PDB entry 3UPJ | X-ray diffraction, 2.50 A resolution | chains A and B

[Chain A (and B)]
Protein: HIV-2 protease
From: Human immunodeficiency virus 2
Notes: EC 3.4.23.16; chain B of this document is another copy of the same molecule, construct and numbering; everything in this record applies to it too
Reference sequence: P04584 (POL_HV2RO); residues 1-99 here correspond to UniProt positions 86-184 (UniProt number = residue number + 85)
Sequence (99 residues; row label = number of the first residue in the row):
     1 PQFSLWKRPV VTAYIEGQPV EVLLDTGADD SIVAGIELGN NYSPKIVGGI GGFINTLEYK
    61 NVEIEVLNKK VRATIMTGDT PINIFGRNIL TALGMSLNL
Construct notes: engineered mutation L57 (Lys142 in P04584)
Small-molecule neighbours: U03 (4-hydroxy-7-methoxy-3-(1-phenyl-propyl)-chromen-2-one): D25, G27, A28, G48, G49, I50, I82

[Chain A / chain B interface]
Pairs across the interface - 69 pairs, chain A then chain B:
  P1(A) with N98(B); L99(B), hydrogen bond (backbone-backbone)
  Q2(A) with S96(B), hydrogen bond; L97(B); N98(B)
  F3(A) with S96(B), hydrogen bond (backbone-side chain); L97(B), hydrogen bond (backbone-backbone)
  L5(A) with T26(B); R87(B), hydrogen bond (backbone-side chain); L90(B), hydrophobic; T91(B)
  W6(A) with R87(B); T91(B)
  K7(A) with R87(B)
  R8(A) with D29(B), salt bridge; R87(B)
  P9(A) with T26(B)
  L23(A) with G27(B)
  L24(A) with T26(B), hydrogen bond (backbone-side chain)
  D25(A) with D25(B); T26(B)
  T26(A) with P9(B); L24(B), hydrogen bond (side chain-backbone); D25(B); T26(B), hydrogen bond (backbone-side chain); L97(B)
  G27(A) with L23(B); L24(B)
  D29(A) with R8(B), salt bridge
  G49(A) with I50(B)
  I50(A) with I50(B), hydrogen bond (backbone-backbone); I54(B); T80(B); P81(B); I84(B), hydrophobic
  G51(A) with I50(B), hydrogen bond (backbone-backbone); G51(B); G52(B)
  G52(A) with I50(B); G51(B)
  I54(A) with I50(B), hydrophobic; G51(B)
  L67(A) with L99(B), hydrophobic
  T80(A) with I50(B)
  I84(A) with I50(B), hydrophobic
  R87(A) with L5(B), hydrogen bond (side chain-backbone); K7(B); R8(B); P9(B)
  T91(A) with L5(B); W6(B)
  L93(A) with L99(B)
  G94(A) with L99(B)
  M95(A) with L5(B); N98(B); L99(B), hydrophobic
  S96(A) with F3(B); L5(B); S96(B); L97(B); N98(B), hydrogen bond (backbone-backbone)
  L97(A) with F3(B), hydrogen bond (backbone-backbone); M95(B), hydrophobic; S96(B)
  N98(A) with M95(B); S96(B), hydrogen bond (backbone-backbone); N98(B)
  L99(A) with L93(B); M95(B), hydrophobic
Other interface residues (no listed pair), chain A (35 interface residues in all): S4, K69, P81, I82
Other interface residues (no listed pair), chain B (32 interface residues in all): I32, G49, K69, G94

[In short]
Chain A and chain B form an interface of 35 and 32 residues respectively, with 14 hydrogen bonds and 2 salt
bridges. Polar contacts include R8(A)-D29(B), Q2(A)-S96(B) and F3(A)-S96(B). Chain A binds compound U03.
Both chains are HIV-2 protease (Human immunodeficiency virus 2). Entry 3UPJ (Human immunodeficiency virus type
2 protease mutant with lys 57 replaced by leu (K57L) complex with ...) was determined by X-ray diffraction
(same publication as 1UPJ, 2UPJ and 4UPJ).
